Entry 3AM3 (X-ray diffraction, 2.50 A resolution); this record covers chains A and B.

== Chain A (and B) ==
Molecule: Enoyl-ACP reductase
Organism: Plasmodium falciparum
Notes: EC 1.3.1.9; chain B of this document is another copy of the same molecule, construct and numbering; everything in this record applies to it too
Reference sequence: Q9BJJ9 (Q9BJJ9_PLAFA); residue numbers follow UniProt; this construct covers 96-424
Chain sequence (329 residues; numbered 96 to 424; the number before each row is that of its first residue):
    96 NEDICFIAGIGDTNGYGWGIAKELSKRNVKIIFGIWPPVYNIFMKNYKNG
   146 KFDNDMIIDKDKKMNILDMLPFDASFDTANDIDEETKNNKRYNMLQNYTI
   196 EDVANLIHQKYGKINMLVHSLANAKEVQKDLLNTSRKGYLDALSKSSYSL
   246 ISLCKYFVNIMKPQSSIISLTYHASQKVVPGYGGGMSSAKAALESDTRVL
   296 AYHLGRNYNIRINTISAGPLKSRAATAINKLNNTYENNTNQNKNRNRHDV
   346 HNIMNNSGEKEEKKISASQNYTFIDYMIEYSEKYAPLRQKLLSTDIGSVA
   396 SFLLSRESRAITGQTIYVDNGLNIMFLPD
Disordered / not traced: 325-366
Construct notes: engineered mutation Met372 (Ala in Q9BJJ9)
Residues lining bound ligands:
  - NAD (nicotinamide-adenine-dinucleotide): Gly104, Ile105, Gly106, Asp107, Gly110, Tyr111, Gly112, Trp131, Val134, Phe167, Asp168, Ala169, Ser170, Ser215, Leu216, Ala217, Asn218, Lys240, Leu265, Thr266, Tyr267, Tyr277, Lys285, Ala312, Gly313, Pro314, Leu315, Ser317, Arg318, Ala319, Ala320, Ile369
  - triclosan (TCL): Ala217, Asn218, Ala219, Val222, Tyr267, Tyr277, Met281, Lys285, Pro314, Ala319, Ala320, Ile323, Phe368, Ile369

== Chain A / chain B interface ==
Contacting residue pairs - 82 pairs, chain A then chain B:
  Glu118(A) with Glu402(B)
  Arg122(A) with Glu402(B), salt bridge
  Arg293(A) with Ile419(B)
  Ala296(A) with Pro381(B); Ile419(B), hydrophobic
  Tyr297(A) with Met420(B), hydrophobic; Asp424(B), hydrogen bond
  Gly300(A) with Pro381(B); Leu382(B)
  Arg301(A) with Lys378(B); Tyr379(B), hydrogen bond (side chain-backbone); Ala380(B), hydrogen bond (side chain-backbone); Pro381(B), hydrogen bond (backbone-backbone); Arg383(B); Asp424(B), salt bridge
  Asn304(A) with Gln384(B)
  Arg306(A) with Leu382(B)
  Lys378(A) with Arg301(B), hydrogen bond (backbone-side chain)
  Tyr379(A) with Arg301(B), hydrogen bond (backbone-side chain)
  Ala380(A) with Arg301(B), hydrogen bond (backbone-side chain)
  Pro381(A) with Ala296(B); Gly300(B); Arg301(B), hydrogen bond (backbone-backbone); Thr407(B)
  Leu382(A) with Gly300(B); Asn304(B); Arg306(B); Arg404(B); Thr407(B)
  Gln384(A) with Asn304(B), hydrogen bond; Arg404(B), hydrogen bond (side chain-backbone)
  Lys385(A) with Arg404(B), hydrogen bond (backbone-side chain)
  Leu386(A) with Ala405(B), hydrophobic
  Leu387(A) with Arg404(B)
  Asp390(A) with Arg404(B), salt bridge; Ala405(B)
  Ser393(A) with Glu402(B), hydrogen bond (side chain-backbone)
  Val394(A) with Phe397(B), hydrophobic; Glu402(B); Ile406(B), hydrophobic
  Phe397(A) with Ser393(B); Val394(B), hydrophobic; Phe397(B), hydrophobic
  Glu402(A) with Arg122(B), salt bridge; Ser393(B), hydrogen bond (backbone-side chain)
  Arg404(A) with Leu382(B); Gln384(B), hydrogen bond (backbone-side chain); Lys385(B); Leu387(B); Asp390(B), salt bridge
  Ala405(A) with Leu386(B), hydrophobic; Asp390(B); Val413(B), hydrophobic; Asp414(B), hydrogen bond (backbone-backbone); Asn415(B), hydrogen bond (backbone-backbone)
  Ile406(A) with Val394(B), hydrophobic; Ile411(B), hydrophobic; Tyr412(B); Val413(B), hydrophobic
  Thr407(A) with Pro381(B); Asn415(B); Gly416(B)
  Gly408(A) with Ile419(B)
  Gln409(A) with Tyr412(B); Asn418(B), hydrogen bond; Ile419(B)
  Ile411(A) with Ile411(B), hydrophobic
  Tyr412(A) with Ile406(B); Gln409(B)
  Val413(A) with Ala405(B), hydrophobic
  Asp414(A) with Ala405(B), hydrogen bond (backbone-backbone)
  Asn415(A) with Ala405(B), hydrogen bond (backbone-backbone); Thr407(B)
  Gly416(A) with Thr407(B)
  Asn418(A) with Gln409(B), hydrogen bond
  Ile419(A) with Arg293(B); Ala296(B), hydrophobic; Gly408(B); Gln409(B)
  Met420(A) with Tyr297(B), hydrophobic
  Asp424(A) with Tyr297(B), hydrogen bond; Arg301(B), salt bridge
Interface residues without a listed pair, chain A (41 interface residues in all): Ile305, Arg383
Interface residues without a listed pair, chain B (41 interface residues in all): Glu118, Ile305

== Overview ==
Chain A and chain B each contribute 41 residues to their interface; the contacts include 21 hydrogen bonds and
6 salt bridges. Polar pairs include Arg122(A)-Glu402(B), Arg301(A)-Asp424(B) and Asp390(A)-Arg404(B). Ligands
of chain A: NAD and triclosan.
Chain A and chain B are both Enoyl-ACP reductase (Plasmodium falciparum); the structure, A372M mutant of
Enoyl-ACP Reductase from Plasmodium falciparum (PfENR) in complex with triclosan, was determined by X-ray
diffraction, deposited together with 3AM4 and 3AM5.
